Entry 3NM9 (X-ray diffraction, 2.85 A resolution); this record covers chains P and L of the 16 polymer chains in the assembly.

# Chain P
Molecule: High mobility group protein D
From: Drosophila melanogaster
UniProt: Q05783 (HMGD_DROME); residue numbers follow UniProt; this construct covers 2-74
Chain sequence (73 residues; numbered 2 to 74; the number before each row is that of its first residue):
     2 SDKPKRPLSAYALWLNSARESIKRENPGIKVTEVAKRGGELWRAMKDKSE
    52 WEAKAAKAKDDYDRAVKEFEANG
Sequence notes: engineered mutation Ala-13 (Met in Q05783)
Curated features (UniProtKB/Swiss-Prot):
  - DNA-binding region: Pro-5 to Glu-71 (HMG box)
  - modified residue: Ser-10 (Phosphoserine), Tyr-12 (Phosphotyrosine)
Reported in the primary citation:
  - binding site for the 11-nt DNA strand: Lys-6, Arg-7, Leu-9, Asn-17, Arg-20, Val-32
  - binding site for the 11-nt DNA strand: Ser-10, Tyr-12, Thr-33, Ala-36, Lys-37, Trp-43, Arg-44
  - binding site for the 11-nt DNA strand: Ser-10
  - binding site for the 11-nt DNA strand: Val-32, Thr-33
  - binding site for the 11-nt DNA strand (chain L): Lys-4, Lys-60
  - mutagenesis - M13A (6-fold): decreased binding to linear DNA (citing earlier work)
  - mutagenesis - M13A (9-fold): decreased binding to pre-bent (disulfide crosslinked DNA) (citing earlier work)
  - mutagenesis - M13A: decreased stability (citing earlier work)
  - binding site for the 11-nt DNA strand: Arg-7

# Chain L
Molecule: 11-nt DNA strand
Sequence (11 nucleotides; row label = number of the first residue in the row):
     1 GGCGATATCGC

# Chain P / chain L interface
Contacting residue pairs (9; chain P residue first):
  Lys-6(P) / DC9(L)  phosphate contact
  Arg-7(P) / DT8(L)  phosphate contact
  Arg-7(P) / DC9(L)  hydrogen bond to the phosphate
  Leu-9(P) / DG10(L)  sugar contact
  Asn-17(P) / DG10(L)  phosphate contact
  Asn-17(P) / DC11(L)  phosphate contact
  Arg-20(P) / DG10(L)  phosphate contact
  Arg-20(P) / DC11(L)  salt bridge to the phosphate
  Val-32(P) / DC11(L)  sugar contact

# Summary
Chain P and chain L form an interface of 6 and 4 residues respectively; the contacts include 1 hydrogen bond
and 1 salt bridge. Polar pairs include Arg-7(P)/DC9(L) and Arg-20(P)/DC11(L). The paper reports a binding site
for the 11-nt DNA strand at Lys-6(P), Arg-7(P) and Leu-9(P) among others; M13A of chain P reduces binding to
linear DNA.
Chain P is High mobility group protein D (Drosophila melanogaster) and chain L is an 11-nt DNA strand; the
structure, HMGD(M13A)-DNA complex, was determined by X-ray diffraction.
